3AVA - chains A and B of the 4 polymer chains in the assembly; structure by X-ray diffraction, 1.70 A resolution.

Chain A (and B):
Molecule: Integrase
From: Human immunodeficiency virus type 1
Notes: fragment: CCD domain; chain B of this document is another copy of the same molecule, construct and numbering; everything in this record applies to it too
UniProtKB: P12497 (POL_HV1N5); residues 50-212 here correspond to UniProt positions 1197-1359 (UniProt number = residue number + 1147)
Amino-acid sequence (183 residues; each row starts with the number of its first residue):
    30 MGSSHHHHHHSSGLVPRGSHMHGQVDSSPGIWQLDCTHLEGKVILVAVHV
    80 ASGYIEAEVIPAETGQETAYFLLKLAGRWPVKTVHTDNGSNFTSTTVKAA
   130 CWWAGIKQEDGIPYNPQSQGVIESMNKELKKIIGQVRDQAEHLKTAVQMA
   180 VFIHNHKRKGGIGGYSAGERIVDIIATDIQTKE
Not modelled in the structure: 30-55, 189-192, 210-212
Sequence notes: expression tag (30-49); engineered mutation S56 (Cys1203 in P12497), D139 (Phe1286 in P12497), H185 (Phe1332 in P12497)
Curated features (UniProtKB/Swiss-Prot):
  - binding site (Mg(2+)): D64, D116, E152

How chain A and chain B interact:
Residue-residue contacts (63):
  Y83(A) with R107(B), hydrogen bond (side chain-backbone)
  E85(A) with R107(B), salt bridge
  A86(A) with R107(B), hydrogen bond (backbone-side chain)
  E87(A) with Y99(B); K103(B), salt bridge
  Y99(A) with E87(B); K173(B); T174(B); Q177(B)
  L102(A) with T174(B); Q177(B)
  K103(A) with E87(B), salt bridge; K103(B); Q177(B)
  A105(A) with F181(B); H185(B), hydrogen bond (backbone-side chain)
  G106(A) with F181(B); N184(B), hydrogen bond (backbone-side chain)
  R107(A) with Y83(B), hydrogen bond (backbone-side chain); E85(B), salt bridge; A86(B), hydrogen bond (side chain-backbone); E87(B), salt bridge; W108(B); Q177(B), hydrogen bond; V180(B)
  W108(A) with R107(B); W108(B), hydrophobic
  W132(A) with Q168(B), hydrogen bond; M178(B); F181(B), hydrophobic; I182(B), hydrophobic
  A133(A) with F181(B)
  Q168(A) with W132(B), hydrogen bond
  K173(A) with Y99(B)
  T174(A) with Y99(B); L102(B)
  Q177(A) with Y99(B); L102(B); K103(B); R107(B), hydrogen bond
  M178(A) with W132(B)
  V180(A) with R107(B)
  F181(A) with A105(B); G106(B); W132(B), hydrophobic; A133(B)
  I182(A) with W132(B), hydrophobic
  N184(A) with G106(B), hydrogen bond (side chain-backbone)
  H185(A) with A105(B)
  E198(A) with I208(B)
  V201(A) with V201(B); I204(B), hydrophobic; A205(B)
  D202(A) with A205(B); I208(B); Q209(B), hydrogen bond
  I204(A) with V201(B), hydrophobic
  A205(A) with V201(B); D202(B); A205(B), hydrophobic
  I208(A) with E198(B); D202(B)
  Q209(A) with D202(B), hydrogen bond
Other interface residues (no listed pair), chain A (31 interface residues in all): V165
Other interface residues (no listed pair), chain B (32 interface residues in all): V165, Y194

In short:
Chain A and chain B form an interface of 31 and 32 residues respectively, with 13 hydrogen bonds and 5 salt
bridges. Polar pairs include E85(A)-R107(B), E87(A)-K103(B) and R107(A)-E87(B). From UniProt: 3 Mg2+-binding
residues on chain A.
Both chains are Integrase (Human immunodeficiency virus type 1). Entry 3AVA (Crystal structures of novel
allosteric peptide inhibitors of HIV integrase in the LEDGF binding site) was determined by X-ray diffraction
(same publication as 3AV9, 3AVB, 3AVC, 3AVF, 3AVG, 3AVH and 6 further entries).
